2VBJ - chains A and B of the 4 polymer chains in the assembly; structure by X-ray diffraction, 1.95 A resolution.

[Chain A]
Molecule: DNA endonuclease I-crei
From: Chlamydomonas reinhardtii
Notes: EC 3.1.-.-
UniProtKB: P05725 (DNE1_CHLRE); residue numbers follow UniProt; this construct covers 2-153
Amino-acid sequence (152 residues; row label = number of the first residue in the row):
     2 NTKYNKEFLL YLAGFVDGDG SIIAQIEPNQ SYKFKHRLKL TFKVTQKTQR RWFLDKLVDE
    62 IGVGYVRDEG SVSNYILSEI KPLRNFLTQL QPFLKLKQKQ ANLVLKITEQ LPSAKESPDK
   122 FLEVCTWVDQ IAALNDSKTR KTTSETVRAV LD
Construct notes: conflict Glu-28 (Lys in P05725), Arg-38 (Gln in P05725), Lys-40 (Ser in P05725), Thr-42 (Ala in P05725), Lys-44 (Gln in P05725), Glu-70 (Arg in P05725), Asn-75 (Asp in P05725), Arg-85 (His in P05725), Thr-109 (Ile in P05725), Glu-110 (Trp in P05725), Gln-111 (Arg in P05725)
Bound ions: Ca2+ site 1: Gly-19 (shared with Asp-20(B) of chain B; 1 residue of chain C; 1 residue of chain E); Ca2+ site 2: Asp-20 (shared with Ala-19(B) of chain B; 1 residue of chain C; 1 residue of chain E)
Swiss-Prot annotation at these positions:
  - region: Ser-138 to Thr-143 (Interaction with DNA)
  - binding site (Mg(2+)): Gly-19, Asp-20
  - mutagenesis: Asp-20 (D20A/L/N: Loss of catalytic activity. Reduced affinity for DNA), Gln-26 (Q26A/C: Alters the specificity of the endonuclease), Tyr-33 (Y33C/H/R: Alters the specificity of the endonuclease), Gln-47 (Q47A/E/M: Loss of catalytic activity; Q47N: Strongly reduced affinity for DNA. No effect on catalytic activity), Arg-68 (R68A: Loss of activity), Lys-98 (K98A: Strongly reduced affinity for DNA. Increased catalytic activity; K98R: Strongly reduced affinity for DNA. No effect on catalytic activity), Ser-138 (S138A: Reduced affinity for DNA. No effect on catalytic activity. Reduced cleavage; when associated with M-139), Lys-139 (K139M: Reduced affinity for DNA. No effect on catalytic activity. Reduced cleavage; when associated with A-138), Lys-142 (K142G: Reduced affinity for DNA. No effect on catalytic activity. Reduced cleavage; when associated with G-143), Thr-143 (T143G: Reduced affinity for DNA. No effect on catalytic activity. Reduced cleavage; when associated with G-142)

[Chain B]
Molecule: DNA endonuclease I-crei
From: Chlamydomonas reinhardtii
Notes: EC 3.1.-.-
UniProtKB: P05725 (DNE1_CHLRE); residues 2-153 here = UniProt positions 2-153
Amino-acid sequence (152 residues; numbered 2 to 153; the number before each row is that of its first residue):
     2 NTKYNKEFLL YLAGFVDADG SIIAQIEPNQ SSKFKHRLKL TFQVTQKTQR RWFLDKLVDE
    62 IGVGYVRDSG SVSNYILSEI KPLHNFLTQL QPFLKLKQKQ ANLVLKIIEQ LPSAKESPDK
   122 FLEVCTWVDQ IAALNDSKTR KTTSETVRAV LD
Construct notes: conflict Ala-19 (Gly in P05725), Glu-28 (Lys in P05725), Ser-33 (Tyr in P05725), Arg-38 (Gln in P05725), Lys-40 (Ser in P05725), Thr-42 (Ala in P05725), Ser-70 (Arg in P05725), Asn-75 (Asp in P05725), Glu-110 (Trp in P05725), Gln-111 (Arg in P05725)
Bound ions: Ca2+ site 1: Ala-19 (shared with Asp-20(A) of chain A; 1 residue of chain C; 1 residue of chain E); Ca2+ site 2: Asp-20 (shared with Gly-19(A) of chain A; 1 residue of chain C; 1 residue of chain E)
Swiss-Prot annotation at these positions:
  - region (Interaction with DNA): Gln-44 to Gln-47, Ser-138 to Thr-143
  - binding site (Mg(2+)): Asp-20
  - mutagenesis: Asp-20 (D20A/L/N: Loss of catalytic activity. Reduced affinity for DNA), Gln-26 (Q26A/C: Alters the specificity of the endonuclease), Gln-44 (Q44A/C/T/V/W: Alters the specificity of the endonuclease), Gln-47 (Q47A/E/M: Loss of catalytic activity; Q47N: Strongly reduced affinity for DNA. No effect on catalytic activity), Arg-68 (R68A: Loss of activity), Lys-98 (K98A: Strongly reduced affinity for DNA. Increased catalytic activity; K98R: Strongly reduced affinity for DNA. No effect on catalytic activity), Ser-138 (S138A: Reduced affinity for DNA. No effect on catalytic activity. Reduced cleavage; when associated with M-139), Lys-139 (K139M: Reduced affinity for DNA. No effect on catalytic activity. Reduced cleavage; when associated with A-138), Lys-142 (K142G: Reduced affinity for DNA. No effect on catalytic activity. Reduced cleavage; when associated with G-143), Thr-143 (T143G: Reduced affinity for DNA. No effect on catalytic activity. Reduced cleavage; when associated with G-142)

[How chain A and chain B interact]
Pairs across the interface (42; chain A residue first):
  Lys-7(A) / Glu-8(B)
  Glu-8(A) / Lys-7(B)  salt bridge
  Glu-8(A) / Leu-11(B)
  Leu-11(A) / Glu-8(B)
  Leu-11(A) / Leu-11(B)  hydrophobic
  Leu-11(A) / Tyr-12(B)
  Tyr-12(A) / Leu-11(B)
  Tyr-12(A) / Ala-14(B)
  Tyr-12(A) / Gly-15(B)
  Tyr-12(A) / Asp-18(B)  hydrogen bond
  Tyr-12(A) / Phe-94(B)
  Tyr-12(A) / Lys-96(B)
  Ala-14(A) / Tyr-12(B)
  Gly-15(A) / Tyr-12(B)
  Gly-15(A) / Gly-15(B)
  Gly-15(A) / Phe-16(B)
  Phe-16(A) / Gly-15(B)
  Phe-16(A) / Phe-16(B)
  Phe-16(A) / Asp-18(B)
  Phe-16(A) / Ala-19(B)
  Phe-16(A) / Leu-97(B)  hydrophobic
  Asp-18(A) / Tyr-12(B)  hydrogen bond
  Asp-18(A) / Phe-16(B)
  Gly-19(A) / Phe-16(B)
  Gly-19(A) / Ala-19(B)
  Gly-19(A) / Asp-20(B)
  Asp-20(A) / Ala-19(B)
  Asp-20(A) / Asp-20(B)
  Gln-47(A) / Leu-97(B)
  Lys-48(A) / Asp-137(B)  salt bridge
  Arg-51(A) / Asp-137(B)  salt bridge
  Trp-53(A) / Leu-97(B)  hydrophobic
  Phe-54(A) / Leu-97(B)  hydrophobic
  Phe-94(A) / Tyr-12(B)
  Lys-96(A) / Tyr-12(B)
  Leu-97(A) / Phe-16(B)  hydrophobic
  Leu-97(A) / Gln-47(B)
  Leu-97(A) / Arg-51(B)
  Leu-97(A) / Trp-53(B)  hydrophobic
  Leu-97(A) / Phe-54(B)  hydrophobic
  Asp-137(A) / Lys-48(B)  salt bridge
  Asp-137(A) / Arg-51(B)  salt bridge
Also at the interface, not in a pair above, chain B (20 interface residues in all): Gln-50

[Summary]
Chain A and chain B form an interface of 19 and 20 residues respectively, with 2 hydrogen bonds and 5 salt
bridges. Among the polar pairs are Glu-8(A)/Lys-7(B), Lys-48(A)/Asp-137(B) and Arg-51(A)/Asp-137(B).
Here chain A is DNA endonuclease I-crei and chain B is DNA endonuclease I-crei, both from Chlamydomonas
reinhardtii. Entry 2VBJ (Molecular basis of human XPC gene recognition and cleavage by engineered homing
endonuclease heterodimers) was determined by X-ray diffraction (same publication as 2VBL, 2VBN and 2VBO).
